8E79 - chains B and D of the 9 polymer chains in the assembly; structure by electron microscopy, 3.71 A resolution.

# Chain B
Name: DNA-directed RNA polymerase subunit alpha
Source organism: Mycobacterium tuberculosis
Notes: EC 2.7.7.6
UniProtKB: A5U8D3 (RPOA_MYCTA); residue numbers follow UniProt; this construct covers 1-347
Chain sequence (347 residues; row label = number of the first residue in the row):
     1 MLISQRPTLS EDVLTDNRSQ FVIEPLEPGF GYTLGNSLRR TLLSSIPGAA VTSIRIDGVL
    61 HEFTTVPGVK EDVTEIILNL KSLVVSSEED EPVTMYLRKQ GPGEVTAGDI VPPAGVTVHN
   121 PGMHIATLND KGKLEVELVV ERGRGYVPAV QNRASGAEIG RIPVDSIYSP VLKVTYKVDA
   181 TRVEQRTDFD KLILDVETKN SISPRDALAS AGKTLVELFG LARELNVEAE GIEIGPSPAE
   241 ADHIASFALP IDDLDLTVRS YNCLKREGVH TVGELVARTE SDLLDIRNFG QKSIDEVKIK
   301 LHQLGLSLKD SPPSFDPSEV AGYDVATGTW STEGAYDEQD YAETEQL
Not modelled in the structure: 238-347

# Chain D
Name: DNA-directed RNA polymerase subunit beta'
Source organism: Mycobacterium tuberculosis
Notes: EC 2.7.7.6
UniProtKB: A0A045J9E2 (A0A045J9E2_MYCTX); numbering as in UniProt (aligned over 1-1316)
Chain sequence (1318 residues; row label = number of the first residue in the row; numbers below 1 keep their minus sign (Gly-1 is residue -1)):
    -1 GAMLDVNFFD ELRIGLATAE DIRQWSYGEV KKPETINYRT LKPEKDGLFC EKIFGPTRDW
    59 ECYCGKYKRV RFKGIICERC GVEVTRAKVR RERMGHIELA APVTHIWYFK GVPSRLGYLL
   119 DLAPKDLEKI IYFAAYVITS VDEEMRHNEL STLEAEMAVE RKAVEDQRDG ELEARAQKLE
   179 ADLAELEAEG AKADARRKVR DGGEREMRQI RDRAQRELDR LEDIWSTFTK LAPKQLIVDE
   239 NLYRELVDRY GEYFTGAMGA ESIQKLIENF DIDAEAESLR DVIRNGKGQK KLRALKRLKV
   299 VAAFQQSGNS PMGMVLDAVP VIPPELRPMV QLDGGRFATS DLNDLYRRVI NRNNRLKRLI
   359 DLGAPEIIVN NEKRMLQESV DALFDNGRRG RPVTGPGNRP LKSLSDLLKG KQGRFRQNLL
   419 GKRVDYSGRS VIVVGPQLKL HQCGLPKLMA LELFKPFVMK RLVDLNHAQN IKSAKRMVER
   479 QRPQVWDVLE EVIAEHPVLL NRAPTLHRLG IQAFEPMLVE GKAIQLHPLV CEAFNADFDG
   539 DQMAVHLPLS AEAQAEARIL MLSSNNILSP ASGRPLAMPR LDMVTGLYYL TTEVPGDTGE
   599 YQPASGDHPE TGVYSSPAEA IMAADRGVLS VRAKIKVRLT QLRPPVEIEA ELFGHSGWQP
   659 GDAWMAETTL GRVMFNELLP LGYPFVNKQM HKKVQAAIIN DLAERYPMIV VAQTVDKLKD
   719 AGFYWATRSG VTVSMADVLV PPRKKEILDH YEERADKVEK QFQRGALNHD ERNEALVEIW
   779 KEATDEVGQA LREHYPDDNP IITIVDSGAT GNFTQTRTLA GMKGLVTNPK GEFIPRPVKS
   839 SFREGLTVLE YFINTHGARK GLADTALRTA DSGYLTRRLV DVSQDVIVRE HDCQTERGIV
   899 VELAERAPDG TLIRDPYIET SAYARTLGTD AVDEAGNVIV ERGQDLGDPE IDALLAAGIT
   959 QVKVRSVLTC ATSTGVCATC YGRSMATGKL VDIGEAVGIV AAQSIGEPGT QLTMRTFHQG
  1019 GVGEDITGGL PRVQELFEAR VPRGKAPIAD VTGRVRLEDG ERFYKITIVP DDGGEEVVYD
  1079 KISKRQRLRV FKHEDGSERV LSDGDHVEVG QQLMEGSADP HEVLRVQGPR EVQIHLVREV
  1139 QEVYRAQGVS IHDKHIEVIV RQMLRRVTII DSGSTEFLPG SLIDRAEFEA ENRRVVAEGG
  1199 EPAAGRPVLM GITKASLATD SWLSAASFQE TTRVLTDAAI NCRSDKLNGL KENVIIGKLI
  1259 PAGTGINRYR NIAVQPTEEA RAAAYTIPSY EDQYYSPDFG AATGAAVPLD DYGYSDYR
Not modelled in the structure: 1014-1022, 1091-1096, 1283-1316
Sequence notes: expression tag (-1 to 0)
Ion coordination: Zn2+ site 1: Cys60, Cys62, Cys78; Mg2+: Asp535, Asp537, Asp539 (shared with 1 residue of chain R); Zn2+ site 2: Cys891, Cys978

# Chain B / chain D interface
Contacting residue pairs (27):
  Arg39(B) with Asp623(D), salt bridge
  His61(B) with Gly604(D)
  Phe63(B) with Gly604(D)
  Thr74(B) with Val611(D)
  Glu75(B) with Arg636(D), salt bridge
  Leu78(B) with Val611(D), hydrophobic; Ser613(D); Arg636(D), hydrogen bond (backbone-side chain); Met663(D), hydrophobic
  Asn79(B) with Arg636(D), hydrogen bond
  Lys81(B) with Val611(D); Ser613(D); Glu617(D), salt bridge
  Tyr146(B) with Tyr612(D); Glu617(D), hydrogen bond; Met620(D), hydrophobic; Ala621(D), hydrophobic; Arg624(D), hydrogen bond (backbone-side chain)
  Ile162(B) with Pro607(D), hydrophobic
  Asp165(B) with Glu617(D)
  Ile167(B) with Glu617(D)
  Ser169(B) with Met620(D)
  Leu172(B) with Met620(D)
  Val183(B) with Glu488(D)
  Gln185(B) with Trp484(D)
  Thr187(B) with Val517(D); Glu518(D)
Interface residues without a listed pair, chain B (22 interface residues in all): Arg40, Leu43, Pro148, Val171, Lys173
Interface residues without a listed pair, chain D (23 interface residues in all): Lys445, Leu516, Asp605, Glu608, Ala616, Ile619, Val626

# Overview
22 residues of chain B face 23 of chain D across their interface; the contacts include 4 hydrogen bonds and 3
salt bridges. Polar contacts include Arg39(B)-Asp623(D), Glu75(B)-Arg636(D) and Lys81(B)-Glu617(D). The Zn2+
site 1 is built by Cys60(D), Cys62(D) and Cys78(D).
Chain B is DNA-directed RNA polymerase subunit alpha and chain D is DNA-directed RNA polymerase subunit beta',
both from Mycobacterium tuberculosis; the structure, Mycobacterium tuberculosis RNAP paused elongation complex
with Escherichia coli NusG transcription factor, was determined by electron microscopy, deposited together
with 8E74, 8E82, 8E8M and 8E95.
